Entry 6UUR (electron microscopy, 3.50 A resolution); this record covers chains A and E of the 10 polymer chains in the assembly.

# Chain A (and E)
Molecule: Major prion protein
Source organism: Homo sapiens
Notes: chain E of this document is another copy of the same molecule, construct and numbering; everything in this record applies to it too
Reference sequence: P04156 (PRIO_HUMAN); residue numbers follow UniProt; this construct covers 94-178
Amino-acid sequence (85 residues; each row starts with the number of its first residue):
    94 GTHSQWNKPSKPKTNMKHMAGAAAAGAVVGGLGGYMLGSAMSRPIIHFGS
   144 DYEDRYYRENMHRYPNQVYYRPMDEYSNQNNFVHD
Disordered / not traced: 94-105, 146-178
Swiss-Prot annotation at these positions:
  - natural variant: Pro102 (P102L: In GSD and early-onset dementia), Pro105 (P105L: In GSD), Ala117 (A117V: Linked to development of dementing Gerstmann-Straussler disease), Gly127 (G127V: Protective factor against Kuru), Met129 (M129V: Protective factor against acquired, sporadic and some inherited prion diseases in the heterozygous state, possibly by preventing homodimerization), Gly131 (G131V: In GSD), Asn171 (N171S: In schizoaffective disorder), Asp178 (D178N: In FFI and CJD)
Reported in the primary citation:
  - contacts within the chain: His111-Asp144 (salt bridge)
  - self-association interface (contacts with another copy of this molecule); pairs are residue here / residue on that copy: Gly114-Gly119 (backbone contact)
  - disease-associated variants - G114V, A117V: decreased stability (proposed by the authors, not directly observed)
  - mutagenesis - G127V: decreased stability (from molecular simulation)
  - mutagenesis - M129V: unchanged stability (from molecular simulation)
  - conformationally variable residues: Lys106 to Tyr145

# Interface between chain A and chain E
Contacting residue pairs (93):
  Lys106(A) - Lys106(E)
  Lys106(A) - Thr107(E)  hydrogen bond (backbone-backbone)
  Thr107(A) - Thr107(E)
  Asn108(A) - Thr107(E)  hydrogen bond (backbone-backbone)
  Asn108(A) - Asn108(E)  hydrogen bond
  Asn108(A) - Met109(E)  hydrogen bond (backbone-backbone)
  Asn108(A) - Lys110(E)
  Met109(A) - Met109(E)
  Lys110(A) - Met109(E)  hydrogen bond (backbone-backbone)
  Lys110(A) - Lys110(E)
  Lys110(A) - His111(E)  hydrogen bond (backbone-backbone)
  His111(A) - His111(E)  hydrogen bond (backbone-backbone)
  His111(A) - Met112(E)  hydrogen bond (backbone-backbone)
  Met112(A) - Met109(E)
  Met112(A) - Lys110(E)
  Met112(A) - Met112(E)
  Ala113(A) - Met112(E)  hydrogen bond (backbone-backbone)
  Ala113(A) - Ala113(E)
  Ala113(A) - Gly114(E)  hydrogen bond (backbone-backbone)
  Gly114(A) - Ala113(E)
  Gly114(A) - Gly114(E)  hydrogen bond (backbone-backbone)
  Gly114(A) - Ala115(E)  hydrogen bond (backbone-backbone)
  Ala115(A) - Ala115(E)
  Ala116(A) - Ala115(E)  hydrogen bond (backbone-backbone)
  Ala116(A) - Ala116(E)
  Ala116(A) - Ala117(E)  hydrogen bond (backbone-backbone)
  Ala116(A) - Ile139(E)
  Ala117(A) - Ala117(E)
  Ala118(A) - Ala117(E)  hydrogen bond (backbone-backbone)
  Ala118(A) - Ala118(E)
  Ala118(A) - Gly119(E)  hydrogen bond (backbone-backbone)
  Ala118(A) - Pro137(E)
  Gly119(A) - Gly119(E)
  Ala120(A) - Gly119(E)  hydrogen bond (backbone-backbone)
  Ala120(A) - Ala120(E)
  Ala120(A) - Val121(E)  hydrogen bond (backbone-backbone)
  Val121(A) - Val121(E)
  Val122(A) - Val121(E)  hydrogen bond (backbone-backbone)
  Val122(A) - Val122(E)
  Val122(A) - Gly123(E)  hydrogen bond (backbone-backbone)
  Val122(A) - Ala133(E)  hydrophobic
  Gly123(A) - Gly123(E)
  Gly124(A) - Gly123(E)  hydrogen bond (backbone-backbone)
  Gly124(A) - Gly124(E)
  Gly124(A) - Leu125(E)  hydrogen bond (backbone-backbone)
  Gly124(A) - Gly126(E)  hydrogen bond (backbone-backbone)
  Leu125(A) - Leu125(E)  hydrophobic
  Leu125(A) - Gly126(E)
  Leu125(A) - Gly127(E)
  Gly126(A) - Gly126(E)
  Gly127(A) - Gly127(E)
  Gly127(A) - Tyr128(E)  hydrogen bond (backbone-backbone)
  Tyr128(A) - Tyr128(E)  hydrogen bond (backbone-backbone)
  Tyr128(A) - Met129(E)  hydrogen bond (backbone-backbone)
  Tyr128(A) - Leu130(E)
  Met129(A) - Met129(E)
  Met129(A) - Leu130(E)  hydrogen bond (backbone-backbone)
  Met129(A) - Gly131(E)  hydrogen bond (backbone-backbone)
  Leu130(A) - Leu130(E)  hydrophobic
  Leu130(A) - Gly131(E)
  Gly131(A) - Gly131(E)
  Gly131(A) - Ser132(E)
  Ser132(A) - Ser132(E)
  Ala133(A) - Ser132(E)  hydrogen bond (backbone-backbone)
  Ala133(A) - Ala133(E)
  Ala133(A) - Met134(E)  hydrogen bond (backbone-backbone)
  Met134(A) - Met134(E)
  Ser135(A) - Met134(E)  hydrogen bond (backbone-backbone)
  Ser135(A) - Ser135(E)
  Ser135(A) - Arg136(E)  hydrogen bond (backbone-backbone)
  Arg136(A) - Arg136(E)
  Pro137(A) - Pro137(E)
  Pro137(A) - Ile138(E)  hydrogen bond (backbone-backbone)
  Ile138(A) - Ile138(E)
  Ile139(A) - Ile138(E)  hydrogen bond (backbone-backbone)
  Ile139(A) - Ile139(E)
  Ile139(A) - His140(E)  hydrogen bond (backbone-backbone)
  His140(A) - His140(E)
  His140(A) - Phe141(E)
  Phe141(A) - Met112(E)
  Phe141(A) - Ala113(E)  hydrophobic
  Phe141(A) - His140(E)  hydrogen bond (backbone-backbone)
  Phe141(A) - Phe141(E)  hydrophobic
  Phe141(A) - Gly142(E)
  Gly142(A) - His111(E)
  Gly142(A) - Gly142(E)
  Ser143(A) - Ser143(E)
  Asp144(A) - Lys110(E)
  Asp144(A) - His111(E)  salt bridge
  Asp144(A) - Ser143(E)  hydrogen bond (backbone-backbone)
  Asp144(A) - Asp144(E)
  Asp144(A) - Tyr145(E)  hydrogen bond (backbone-backbone)
  Tyr145(A) - Tyr145(E)  hydrophobic

# Summary
The chain A/chain E interface involves 40 residues from each chain; the contacts include 38 hydrogen bonds and
1 salt bridge. Polar pairs include Asp144(A)-His111(E), Asn108(A)-Asn108(E) and Lys106(A)-Thr107(E). From the
paper: G114V, A117V and G127V of chain A reduce stability; conformational variability at Lys106(A).
Both chains are Major prion protein (Homo sapiens). Entry 6UUR (Human prion protein fibril, M129 variant) was
determined by electron microscopy, deposited together with 6PQ5 and 6PQA.
